Entry 7PB4 (X-ray diffraction, 2.49 A resolution); this record covers chains I and K of the 3 polymer chains in the assembly.

== Chain I ==
Name: Centromere protein I
Organism: Homo sapiens
UniProtKB: Q92674 (CENPI_HUMAN); residues 64-281 here = UniProt positions 64-281
Sequence (227 residues; numbered 63 to 289; the number before each row is that of its first residue):
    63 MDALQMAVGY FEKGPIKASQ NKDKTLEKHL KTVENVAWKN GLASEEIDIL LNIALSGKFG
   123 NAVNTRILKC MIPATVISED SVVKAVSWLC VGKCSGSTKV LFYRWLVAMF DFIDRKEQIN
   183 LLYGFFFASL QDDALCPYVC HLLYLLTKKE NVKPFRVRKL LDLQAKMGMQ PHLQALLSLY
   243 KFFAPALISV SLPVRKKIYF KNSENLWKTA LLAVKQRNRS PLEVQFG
Unresolved in the structure: 253-258, 284-289
Construct notes: initiating methionine (63); expression tag (282-289)

== Chain K ==
Name: Centromere protein K
Organism: Homo sapiens
UniProtKB: Q9BS16 (CENPK_HUMAN); residue numbers follow UniProt; this construct covers 165-269
Sequence (105 residues; numbered 165 to 269; the number before each row is that of its first residue):
   165 KMLNIKEYKE KLLSTLGEFL EDHFPLPDRS VKKKKKNIQE SSVNLITLHE MLEILINRLF
   225 DVPHDPYVKI SDSFWPPYVE LLLRNGIALR HPEDPTRIRL EAFHQ
Unresolved in the structure: 193-206

== Interface between chain I and chain K ==
Residue-residue contacts (6; chain I residue first):
  Phe217(I) - Glu265(K)
  Phe217(I) - Phe267(K)
  Arg220(I) - Glu265(K)  salt bridge
  Arg220(I) - Ala266(K)  hydrogen bond (side chain-backbone)
  Arg220(I) - Gln269(K)  hydrogen bond (side chain-backbone)
  Lys221(I) - Glu265(K)  salt bridge
Interface residues without a listed pair, chain I (4 interface residues in all): Pro216

== Summary ==
The chain I/chain K interface involves 4 residues from each chain; the contacts include 2 hydrogen bonds and 2
salt bridges. Polar contacts include Arg220(I)-Glu265(K), Lys221(I)-Glu265(K) and Arg220(I)-Ala266(K).
Chain I is Centromere protein I and chain K is Centromere protein K, both from Homo sapiens; the structure,
Cenp-HIK 3-protein complex, was determined by X-ray diffraction (same publication as 7PB8, 7PII, 7PKN, 7R5R,
7R5S, 7R5V, 7YWX and 7YYH).
